Entry 7XXF (electron microscopy, 2.24 A resolution); this record covers chains U and V of the 47 polymer chains in the assembly.

Chain U:
Name: Light-harvesting protein
Source organism: Rhodopila globiformis
Reference sequence: A0A2S6NEK3 (A0A2S6NEK3_RHOGL); residues 1-61 here = UniProt positions 1-61
Sequence (61 residues; each row starts with the number of its first residue):
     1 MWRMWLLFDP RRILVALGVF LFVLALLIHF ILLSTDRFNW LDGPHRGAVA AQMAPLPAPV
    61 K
Not modelled in the structure: 54-61
Modified positions: Met1 (N-formylmethionine; FME)
Residues lining bound ligands:
  - bacteriochlorophyll a (BCL), molecule 1: Met1, Met4, Leu21, Leu24, Ala25, Ile28, His29, Leu32, Phe38
  - bacteriochlorophyll a (BCL), molecule 2: Phe8, Phe20, Ile28
  - bacteriochlorophyll a (BCL), molecule 3: Leu14, Val15, Gly18, Val19, Leu21, Phe22, Ala25, His29, Leu32, Trp40
  - R.g.Keto-II (I7D; (6E,8E,10E,12E,14E,16E,18E,20E,22E,24E,26E,28E)-2,31-dimethoxy-2,6,10,14,19,23,27,31-octamethyl-dotriaconta-6,8,10,12,14,16,18,20,22,24,26,28-dodecaen-5-one), molecule 1: Met1, Arg3, Met4, Leu7, Phe8
  - R.g.Keto-II (I7D), molecule 2: Leu14, Leu17, Phe20, Leu21, Leu24, Leu27, Ile28, Ile31
  - R.g.Keto-II (I7D), molecule 3: Phe22, Ala25, Leu26, His29, Phe30, Leu33, Trp40

Chain V:
Name: Light-harvesting protein
Source organism: Rhodopila globiformis
Reference sequence: A0A2S6NEL9 (A0A2S6NEL9_RHOGL); residues 1-73 here = UniProt positions 1-73
Sequence (73 residues; numbered 1 to 73; the number before each row is that of its first residue):
     1 MTPGGPSITG LTEAEAKEFH GIFITSFIVF TVIAIVAHLL AWQWRPWLPA VTGYGTAMND
    61 AVSFIHATIS QLA
Not modelled in the structure: 1-6, 57-73
Residues lining bound ligands:
  - bacteriochlorophyll a (BCL), molecule 1: Thr25, Ser26, Val29, Phe30, Ile33
  - bacteriochlorophyll a (BCL), molecule 2: Phe27, Phe30, Thr31, Ala34, His38, Ala41, Trp47
  - bacteriochlorophyll a (BCL), molecule 3: Phe30, Ile33, Ala34, Ala37, His38, Ala41, Trp44
  - R.g.Keto-II (I7D; (6E,8E,10E,12E,14E,16E,18E,20E,22E,24E,26E,28E)-2,31-dimethoxy-2,6,10,14,19,23,27,31-octamethyl-dotriaconta-6,8,10,12,14,16,18,20,22,24,26,28-dodecaen-5-one): Glu15, Glu18, Phe19, Ile22, Phe23, Ser26, Phe27, Phe30

Interface between chain U and chain V:
Pairs across the interface - 34 pairs, chain U then chain V:
  Met1(U) - His20(V)
  Trp2(U) - Glu13(V)
  Trp2(U) - Lys17(V)
  Trp2(U) - His20(V)
  Trp5(U) - Thr9(V)  hydrogen bond (backbone-side chain)
  Trp5(U) - Leu11(V)
  Trp5(U) - Ala16(V)
  Trp5(U) - Phe19(V)  hydrophobic
  Trp5(U) - His20(V)  hydrogen bond
  Trp5(U) - Phe23(V)  hydrophobic
  Leu6(U) - Ser7(V)
  Leu6(U) - Ile8(V)
  Leu6(U) - Thr9(V)  hydrogen bond (backbone-side chain)
  Leu6(U) - Leu11(V)
  Leu6(U) - Thr12(V)
  Leu6(U) - Ala16(V)  hydrophobic
  Leu7(U) - Thr9(V)
  Phe8(U) - Thr9(V)  hydrogen bond (backbone-side chain)
  Asp9(U) - Thr9(V)
  Pro10(U) - Thr9(V)
  Pro10(U) - Leu11(V)  hydrophobic
  Pro10(U) - Phe19(V)  hydrophobic
  Leu14(U) - Phe19(V)  hydrophobic
  Leu14(U) - Phe23(V)  hydrophobic
  Leu17(U) - Phe23(V)  hydrophobic
  Arg37(U) - Arg45(V)  hydrogen bond (backbone-side chain)
  Arg37(U) - Pro46(V)  hydrogen bond (side chain-backbone)
  Arg37(U) - Tyr54(V)
  Phe38(U) - Trp44(V)
  Phe38(U) - Arg45(V)
  Phe38(U) - Pro46(V)
  Phe38(U) - Trp47(V)  hydrophobic
  Phe38(U) - Tyr54(V)
  Trp40(U) - Trp44(V)  hydrophobic
Also at the interface, not in a pair above, chain U (15 interface residues in all): Leu21, Asn39
Also at the interface, not in a pair above, chain V (17 interface residues in all): Phe30

Overview:
Chain U and chain V form an interface of 15 and 17 residues respectively, with 6 hydrogen bonds. Polar pairs
include Trp5(U)-Thr9(V), Trp5(U)-His20(V) and Leu6(U)-Thr9(V). One R.g.Keto-II molecule and 2
bacteriochlorophyll a molecules are bound between chain U and chain V.
Chain U is Light-harvesting protein and chain V is Light-harvesting protein, both from Rhodopila globiformis;
the structure, Structure of photosynthetic LH1-RC super-complex of Rhodopila globiformis, was determined by
electron microscopy.
